Entry 1R2Y (X-ray diffraction, 2.34 A resolution); this record covers chains C and A of the 3 polymer chains in the assembly.

# Chain C
Molecule: 12-nt DNA strand
Sequence (12 nucleotides; each row starts with the number of its first residue):
    13 GTCCAGGTCT AC
Modified positions: 8OG (8-oxo-2'-deoxy-guanosine-5'-monophosphate) at position 18

# Chain A
Protein: MutM
Source organism: Geobacillus stearothermophilus
Notes: engineered mutation(s): E3Q
UniProtKB: P84131 (P84131_BACST); residue numbers follow UniProt; this construct covers 1-274
Sequence (274 residues; numbered 1 to 274; the number before each row is that of its first residue):
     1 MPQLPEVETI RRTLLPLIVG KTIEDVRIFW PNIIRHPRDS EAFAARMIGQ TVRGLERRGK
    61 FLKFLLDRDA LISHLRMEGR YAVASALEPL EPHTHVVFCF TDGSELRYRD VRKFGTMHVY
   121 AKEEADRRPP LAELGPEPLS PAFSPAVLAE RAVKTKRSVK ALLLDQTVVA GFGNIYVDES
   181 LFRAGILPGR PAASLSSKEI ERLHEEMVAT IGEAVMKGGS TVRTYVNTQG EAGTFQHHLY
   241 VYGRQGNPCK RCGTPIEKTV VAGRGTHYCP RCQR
Not modelled in the structure: 1
Ion coordination: Zn2+: Cys249, Cys252, Cys269, Cys272
What the authors report for this chain:
  - conformationally variable residues (order/disorder transition): Thr221 to Thr234
  - binding site for the 12-nt DNA strand (chain C): Gln3, Glu78, Ser220, Val222 to Tyr225
  - contacts within the chain: Gln3-Gly173, Gln3-Tyr176, Thr221-Tyr225 (hydrogen bond)
  - specificity-determining residues: Ser220
  - catalytic residues: Pro2 (citing earlier work)

# Interface between chain C and chain A
Residue-residue contacts (36):
  DC16(C) with Lys258(A), phosphate contact
  DA17(C) with Met77(A), sugar contact; Arg112(A), hydrogen bond to the base; Arg223(A), hydrogen bond to the sugar; Tyr242(A), phosphate contact; Lys258(A), salt bridge to the phosphate; Gly265(A), phosphate contact
  8OG_18(C) with Pro2(A), sugar contact; Gln3(A), hydrogen bond to the sugar; Glu6(A), base contact; Met77(A), phosphate contact; Glu78(A), hydrogen bond to the base; Arg80(A), base contact; Asn174(A), hydrogen bond to the phosphate; Ile175(A), sugar contact; Ser220(A), base contact; Thr221(A), base contact; Val222(A), hydrogen bond to the base; Arg223(A), hydrogen bond to the base; Thr224(A), hydrogen bond to the base; Tyr225(A), hydrogen bond to the base; Tyr242(A), hydrogen bond to the phosphate; Arg264(A), salt bridge to the phosphate
  DG19(C) with Gln3(A), phosphate contact; Lys60(A), salt bridge to the phosphate; His74(A), hydrogen bond to the phosphate; Arg76(A), base contact; Met77(A), base contact; Phe114(A), base contact; Gly173(A), phosphate contact; Asn174(A), hydrogen bond to the phosphate; Arg264(A), salt bridge to the phosphate
  DT20(C) with Lys60(A), salt bridge to the phosphate; His74(A), salt bridge to the phosphate; Arg76(A), hydrogen bond to the sugar; Gln166(A), hydrogen bond to the phosphate

# Overview
5 residues of chain C and 25 residues of chain A are in contact, with 14 hydrogen bonds and 6 salt bridges.
Polar contacts include DA17(C)-Arg112(A), 8OG_18(C)-Glu78(A) and 8OG_18(C)-Val222(A). The paper reports the
catalytic residue Pro2(A); a binding site for the 12-nt DNA strand (chain C) at Gln3(A), Glu78(A) and
Ser220(A) among others.
Chain C is a 12-nt DNA strand and chain A is MutM (Geobacillus stearothermophilus); the structure, MutM (Fpg)
bound to 8-oxoguanine (oxoG) containing DNA, was determined by X-ray diffraction, deposited together with
1R2Z.
